8FEB - chain A; structure by X-ray diffraction, 1.84 A resolution.

[Chain A]
Protein: Sialidase
From: Porphyromonas gingivalis
UniProt: Q7MX62 (Q7MX62_PORGI); residues 31-526 here = UniProt positions 31-526
Amino-acid sequence (509 residues; each row starts with the number of its first residue):
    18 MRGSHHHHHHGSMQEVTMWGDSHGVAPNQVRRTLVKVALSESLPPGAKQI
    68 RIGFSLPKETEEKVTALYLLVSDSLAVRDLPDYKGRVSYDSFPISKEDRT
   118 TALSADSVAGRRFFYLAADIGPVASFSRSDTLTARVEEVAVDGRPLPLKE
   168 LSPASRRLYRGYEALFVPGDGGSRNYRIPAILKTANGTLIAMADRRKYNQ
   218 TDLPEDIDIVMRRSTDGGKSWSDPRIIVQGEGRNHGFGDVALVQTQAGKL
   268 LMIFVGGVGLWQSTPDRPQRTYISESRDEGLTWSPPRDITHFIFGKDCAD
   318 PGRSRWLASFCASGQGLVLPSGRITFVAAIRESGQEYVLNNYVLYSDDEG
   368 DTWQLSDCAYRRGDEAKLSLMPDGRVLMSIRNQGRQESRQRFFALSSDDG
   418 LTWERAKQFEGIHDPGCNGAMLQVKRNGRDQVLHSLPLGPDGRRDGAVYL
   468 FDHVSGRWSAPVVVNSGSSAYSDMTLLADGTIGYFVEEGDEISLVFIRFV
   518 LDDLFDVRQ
Unresolved in the structure: 18-22, 524-526
Sequence notes: initiating methionine (18); expression tag (19-30)
Small-molecule neighbours: citrate anion (FLC): R194, I195, R213, Q217, T218, D219, R398, R460, Y488
From the paper describing this entry:
  - mutagenesis - Y193A/R194A/I195A/P196A: abolished catalytic activity
  - catalytic residues: D219, E382, Y488
  - binding site for citrate anion: R194, R213, R398, R460
  - contacts within the chain: R194-E504
  - conformationally variable residues (side-chain flip): D219

[Summary]
Ligands of chain A: citrate anion. The paper reports catalytic residues D219, E382 and Y488;
Y193A/R194A/I195A/P196A abolish catalytic activity.
Chain A is Sialidase (Porphyromonas gingivalis); the structure, Crystal Structure of Porphyromonas gingivalis
Sialidase (PG_0352), was determined by X-ray diffraction (same publication as 8T1Y, 8T1Z, 8T24, 8T26 and
8T27).
